PDB entry 8BA8 | electron microscopy, 3.40 A resolution | chains J and K of the 14 polymer chains in the assembly

[Chain J (and K)]
Protein: Chaperonin GroEL
Organism: Escherichia coli K-12
Notes: EC 5.6.1.7; chain K of this document is another copy of the same molecule, construct and numbering; everything in this record applies to it too
UniProtKB: P0A6F5 (CH60_ECOLI); residues 1-548 here = UniProt positions 1-548
Sequence (548 residues; row label = number of the first residue in the row):
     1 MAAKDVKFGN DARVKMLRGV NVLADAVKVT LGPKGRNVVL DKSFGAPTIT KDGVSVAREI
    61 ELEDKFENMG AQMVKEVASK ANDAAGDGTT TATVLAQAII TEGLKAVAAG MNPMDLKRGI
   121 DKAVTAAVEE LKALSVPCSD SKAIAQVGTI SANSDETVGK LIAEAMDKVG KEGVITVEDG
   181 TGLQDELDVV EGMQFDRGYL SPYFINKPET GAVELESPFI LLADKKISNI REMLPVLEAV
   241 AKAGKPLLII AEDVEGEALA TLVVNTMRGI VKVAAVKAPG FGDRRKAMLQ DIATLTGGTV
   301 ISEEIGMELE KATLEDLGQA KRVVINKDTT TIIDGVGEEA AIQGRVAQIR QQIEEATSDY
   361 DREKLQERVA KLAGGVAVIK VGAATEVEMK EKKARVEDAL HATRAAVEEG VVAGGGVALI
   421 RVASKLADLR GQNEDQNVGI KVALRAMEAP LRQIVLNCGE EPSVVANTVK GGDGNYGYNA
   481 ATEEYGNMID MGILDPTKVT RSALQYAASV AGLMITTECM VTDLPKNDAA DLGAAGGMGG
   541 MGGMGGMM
Unresolved in the structure: 1, 525-548
Metal / ion sites: K+: Thr-30, Gly-32, Lys-51 (together with ADP); Mg2+: Asp-87 (together with ADP)
Small-molecule neighbours: ADP (adenosine-5'-diphosphate): Thr-30, Leu-31, Gly-32, Pro-33, Val-54, Asp-87, Gly-88, Thr-89, Thr-90, Thr-91, Ile-150, Asn-153, Gly-414, Gly-415, Ile-454, Tyr-478, Asn-479, Ala-480, Ala-481, Met-488, Ile-493, Asp-495
From the paper describing this entry:
  - binding site for ADP: Asp-87
  - catalytic residues: Asp-52, Asp-398

[How chain J and chain K interact]
Pairs across the interface - 56 pairs, chain J then chain K:
  Ala-2(J) / Glu-61(K)
  Ala-3(J) / Glu-61(K)  hydrogen bond (backbone-side chain)
  Ala-3(J) / Glu-63(K)
  Lys-4(J) / Glu-59(K)  salt bridge
  Lys-4(J) / Glu-61(K)  hydrogen bond (backbone-backbone)
  Phe-8(J) / Val-22(K)
  Phe-8(J) / Asp-25(K)
  Phe-8(J) / Ala-26(K)
  Met-69(J) / Val-39(K)  hydrophobic
  Met-69(J) / Asp-41(K)
  Met-73(J) / Val-39(K)  hydrophobic
  Met-73(J) / Pro-47(K)  hydrophobic
  Met-73(J) / Ile-49(K)  hydrophobic
  Glu-76(J) / Ala-46(K)
  Asn-112(J) / Gly-459(K)  hydrogen bond (side chain-backbone)
  Pro-113(J) / Arg-36(K)
  Met-114(J) / Arg-36(K)
  Met-114(J) / Asn-457(K)
  Met-114(J) / Cys-458(K)
  Tyr-199(J) / Ala-384(K)  hydrogen bond (side chain-backbone)
  Leu-200(J) / Thr-181(K)
  Leu-200(J) / Gly-182(K)
  Leu-200(J) / Leu-183(K)  hydrogen bond (backbone-backbone)
  Ser-201(J) / Gly-182(K)
  Pro-202(J) / Gly-182(K)
  Pro-202(J) / Ala-383(K)
  Pro-202(J) / Ala-384(K)
  Pro-202(J) / Thr-385(K)
  Pro-202(J) / Glu-386(K)
  Tyr-203(J) / Asp-179(K)  hydrogen bond
  Tyr-203(J) / Glu-386(K)  hydrogen bond
  Glu-255(J) / Thr-181(K)
  Glu-257(J) / Asp-179(K)
  Glu-257(J) / Gly-180(K)
  Glu-257(J) / Thr-181(K)
  Glu-257(J) / Gly-182(K)
  Lys-327(J) / Leu-183(K)
  Lys-327(J) / Ala-384(K)
  Leu-513(J) / Asn-37(K)
  Thr-516(J) / Arg-36(K)
  Thr-516(J) / Asn-37(K)  hydrogen bond
  Thr-517(J) / Asn-37(K)
  Thr-517(J) / Val-39(K)
  Glu-518(J) / Arg-36(K)  salt bridge
  Glu-518(J) / Asn-37(K)  hydrogen bond (backbone-backbone)
  Cys-519(J) / Asn-37(K)
  Cys-519(J) / Val-38(K)
  Cys-519(J) / Val-39(K)  hydrogen bond (backbone-backbone)
  Met-520(J) / Val-39(K)
  Val-521(J) / Val-39(K)  hydrogen bond (backbone-backbone)
  Val-521(J) / Leu-40(K)
  Val-521(J) / Asp-41(K)  hydrogen bond (backbone-backbone)
  Val-521(J) / Glu-59(K)
  Val-521(J) / Ile-60(K)  hydrophobic
  Thr-522(J) / Asp-41(K)  hydrogen bond
  Leu-524(J) / Glu-63(K)
Interface residues without a listed pair, chain J (31 interface residues in all): Val-6, Met-16, Gln-72, Arg-118
Interface residues without a listed pair, chain K (30 interface residues in all): Leu-62, Glu-483

[In short]
31 residues of chain J and 30 residues of chain K are in contact; the contacts include 13 hydrogen bonds and 2
salt bridges. Polar contacts include Lys-4(J)/Glu-59(K), Glu-518(J)/Arg-36(K) and Ala-3(J)/Glu-61(K). Bound to
chain J: ADP. The paper reports catalytic residues Asp-52(J) and Asp-398(J); a binding site for ADP at
Asp-87(J).
Both chains are Chaperonin GroEL (Escherichia coli K-12). Entry 8BA8 (CryoEM structure of
GroEL-ADP.BeF3-Rubisco) was determined by electron microscopy (same publication as 8BA9 and 8BA7).
